7UPG - chains F and J of the 10 polymer chains in the assembly; structure by electron microscopy, 3.80 A resolution.

== Chain F (and J) ==
Name: Isoform Tau-F of Microtubule-associated protein tau
From: Homo sapiens
Notes: chain J of this document is another copy of the same molecule, construct and numbering; everything in this record applies to it too
UniProtKB: P10636-8 (TAU_HUMAN); numbering as in UniProt (aligned over 1-441)
Chain sequence (441 residues; each row starts with the number of its first residue):
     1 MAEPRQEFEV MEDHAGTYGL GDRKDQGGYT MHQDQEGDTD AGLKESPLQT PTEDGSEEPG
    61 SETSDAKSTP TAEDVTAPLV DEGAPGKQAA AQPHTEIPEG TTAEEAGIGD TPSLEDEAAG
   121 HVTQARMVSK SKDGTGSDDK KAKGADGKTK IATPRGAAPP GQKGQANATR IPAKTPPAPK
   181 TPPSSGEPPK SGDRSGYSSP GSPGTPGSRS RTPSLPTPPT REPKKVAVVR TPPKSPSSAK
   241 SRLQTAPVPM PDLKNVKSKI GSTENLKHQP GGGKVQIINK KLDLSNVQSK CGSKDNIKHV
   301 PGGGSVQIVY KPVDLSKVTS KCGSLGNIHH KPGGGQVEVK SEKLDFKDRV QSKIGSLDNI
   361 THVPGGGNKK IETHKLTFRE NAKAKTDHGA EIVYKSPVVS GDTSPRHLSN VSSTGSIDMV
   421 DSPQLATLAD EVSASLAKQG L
Unresolved in the structure: 1-304, 380-441
What the authors report for this chain:
  - binding site for (-)-Epigallocatechin-3-gallate: Asn327, His329, Glu338, Lys340

== How chain F and chain J interact ==
Pairs across the interface (155):
  Ser305(F) - Ser305(J)  hydrogen bond (backbone-backbone)
  Ser305(F) - Val306(J)  hydrogen bond (backbone-backbone)
  Ser305(F) - Gln307(J)
  Val306(F) - Val306(J)
  Val306(F) - Phe378(J)  hydrophobic
  Gln307(F) - Val306(J)  hydrogen bond (backbone-backbone)
  Gln307(F) - Gln307(J)  hydrogen bond
  Gln307(F) - Ile308(J)  hydrogen bond (backbone-backbone)
  Ile308(F) - Ile308(J)
  Val309(F) - Ile308(J)  hydrogen bond (backbone-backbone)
  Val309(F) - Val309(J)
  Val309(F) - Tyr310(J)  hydrogen bond (backbone-backbone)
  Tyr310(F) - Tyr310(J)
  Tyr310(F) - His374(J)
  Lys311(F) - Tyr310(J)  hydrogen bond (backbone-backbone)
  Lys311(F) - Lys311(J)
  Lys311(F) - Pro312(J)
  Pro312(F) - Pro312(J)
  Val313(F) - Pro312(J)  hydrogen bond (backbone-backbone)
  Val313(F) - Val313(J)
  Val313(F) - Asp314(J)  hydrogen bond (backbone-backbone)
  Asp314(F) - Asp314(J)
  Leu315(F) - Asp314(J)  hydrogen bond (backbone-backbone)
  Leu315(F) - Leu315(J)
  Leu315(F) - Ser316(J)  hydrogen bond (backbone-backbone)
  Ser316(F) - Ser316(J)
  Lys317(F) - Ser316(J)  hydrogen bond (backbone-backbone)
  Lys317(F) - Val318(J)
  Lys317(F) - Thr319(J)  hydrogen bond (backbone-side chain)
  Val318(F) - Val318(J)
  Val318(F) - Asn368(J)
  Thr319(F) - Val318(J)  hydrogen bond (backbone-backbone)
  Thr319(F) - Thr319(J)
  Thr319(F) - Ser320(J)  hydrogen bond (backbone-backbone)
  Ser320(F) - Ser320(J)
  Lys321(F) - Ser320(J)  hydrogen bond (backbone-backbone)
  Lys321(F) - Lys321(J)
  Lys321(F) - Cys322(J)  hydrogen bond (backbone-backbone)
  Cys322(F) - Cys322(J)
  Cys322(F) - Leu325(J)  hydrophobic
  Cys322(F) - Gly365(J)
  Gly323(F) - Cys322(J)  hydrogen bond (backbone-backbone)
  Gly323(F) - Gly323(J)  hydrogen bond (backbone-backbone)
  Ser324(F) - Ser324(J)  hydrogen bond (backbone-side chain)
  Ser324(F) - Leu325(J)  hydrogen bond (backbone-backbone)
  Leu325(F) - Leu325(J)
  Leu325(F) - Gly326(J)
  Gly326(F) - Gly326(J)
  Asn327(F) - Gly326(J)  hydrogen bond (backbone-backbone)
  Asn327(F) - Asn327(J)  hydrogen bond
  Asn327(F) - Ile328(J)  hydrogen bond (backbone-backbone)
  Ile328(F) - Ile328(J)
  His329(F) - Ile328(J)  hydrogen bond (backbone-backbone)
  His329(F) - His329(J)
  His329(F) - His330(J)  hydrogen bond (backbone-backbone)
  His330(F) - His330(J)  hydrogen bond
  His330(F) - Thr361(J)  hydrogen bond
  Lys331(F) - His330(J)  hydrogen bond (backbone-backbone)
  Lys331(F) - Lys331(J)
  Lys331(F) - Pro332(J)
  Pro332(F) - Pro332(J)
  Pro332(F) - Asn359(J)
  Gly333(F) - Pro332(J)  hydrogen bond (backbone-backbone)
  Gly334(F) - Gly334(J)
  Gly335(F) - Gly335(J)
  Gln336(F) - Gly335(J)  hydrogen bond (backbone-backbone)
  Gln336(F) - Gln336(J)  hydrogen bond
  Gln336(F) - Val337(J)  hydrogen bond (backbone-backbone)
  Val337(F) - Val337(J)
  Val337(F) - Gly355(J)
  Val337(F) - Leu357(J)  hydrophobic
  Glu338(F) - Val337(J)  hydrogen bond (backbone-backbone)
  Glu338(F) - Glu338(J)
  Glu338(F) - Val339(J)  hydrogen bond (backbone-backbone)
  Val339(F) - Val339(J)
  Lys340(F) - Val339(J)  hydrogen bond (backbone-backbone)
  Lys340(F) - Lys340(J)
  Lys340(F) - Ser341(J)  hydrogen bond (backbone-backbone)
  Ser341(F) - Ser341(J)
  Glu342(F) - Glu342(J)  hydrogen bond (backbone-backbone)
  Lys343(F) - Glu342(J)  hydrogen bond (backbone-backbone)
  Lys343(F) - Lys343(J)
  Lys343(F) - Leu344(J)  hydrogen bond (backbone-backbone)
  Leu344(F) - Leu344(J)
  Asp345(F) - Leu344(J)  hydrogen bond (backbone-backbone)
  Asp345(F) - Asp345(J)
  Asp345(F) - Phe346(J)  hydrogen bond (backbone-backbone)
  Phe346(F) - Phe346(J)
  Lys347(F) - Phe346(J)  hydrogen bond (backbone-backbone)
  Lys347(F) - Lys347(J)
  Asp348(F) - Lys347(J)  hydrogen bond (backbone-backbone)
  Asp348(F) - Asp348(J)
  Arg349(F) - Asp348(J)  hydrogen bond (backbone-backbone)
  Arg349(F) - Arg349(J)
  Arg349(F) - Val350(J)  hydrogen bond (backbone-backbone)
  Val350(F) - Phe346(J)  hydrophobic
  Val350(F) - Val350(J)
  Gln351(F) - Val350(J)  hydrogen bond (backbone-backbone)
  Gln351(F) - Gln351(J)  hydrogen bond
  Gln351(F) - Ser352(J)  hydrogen bond (backbone-backbone)
  Ser352(F) - Ser352(J)
  Lys353(F) - Ser352(J)  hydrogen bond (backbone-backbone)
  Lys353(F) - Lys353(J)
  Lys353(F) - Ile354(J)  hydrogen bond (backbone-backbone)
  Ile354(F) - Ile354(J)
  Gly355(F) - Ile354(J)  hydrogen bond (backbone-backbone)
  Gly355(F) - Gly355(J)
  Ser356(F) - Ser356(J)
  Ser356(F) - Leu357(J)  hydrogen bond (backbone-backbone)
  Leu357(F) - Leu357(J)
  Asp358(F) - Leu357(J)  hydrogen bond (backbone-backbone)
  Asp358(F) - Asp358(J)
  Asp358(F) - Asn359(J)  hydrogen bond (backbone-backbone)
  Asn359(F) - Asn359(J)  hydrogen bond
  Ile360(F) - Asn359(J)  hydrogen bond (backbone-backbone)
  Ile360(F) - Ile360(J)
  Ile360(F) - Thr361(J)  hydrogen bond (backbone-backbone)
  Thr361(F) - Thr361(J)
  His362(F) - Thr361(J)  hydrogen bond (backbone-backbone)
  His362(F) - His362(J)  hydrogen bond (backbone-side chain)
  His362(F) - Val363(J)  hydrogen bond (backbone-backbone)
  Val363(F) - Val363(J)
  Pro364(F) - Val363(J)
  Pro364(F) - Pro364(J)
  Pro364(F) - Gly365(J)  hydrogen bond (backbone-backbone)
  Gly365(F) - Gly365(J)
  Gly366(F) - Gly366(J)
  Gly367(F) - Pro364(J)
  Gly367(F) - Gly366(J)  hydrogen bond (backbone-backbone)
  Gly367(F) - Gly367(J)
  Gly367(F) - Asn368(J)  hydrogen bond (backbone-backbone)
  Asn368(F) - Asn368(J)  hydrogen bond
  Lys369(F) - Asn368(J)  hydrogen bond (backbone-backbone)
  Lys369(F) - Lys369(J)
  Lys369(F) - Lys370(J)  hydrogen bond (backbone-backbone)
  Lys370(F) - Lys370(J)
  Lys370(F) - Glu372(J)  salt bridge
  Ile371(F) - Lys370(J)  hydrogen bond (backbone-backbone)
  Ile371(F) - Ile371(J)
  Ile371(F) - Glu372(J)  hydrogen bond (backbone-backbone)
  Glu372(F) - Glu372(J)
  Thr373(F) - Glu372(J)  hydrogen bond (backbone-backbone)
  Thr373(F) - Thr373(J)
  Thr373(F) - His374(J)  hydrogen bond (backbone-backbone)
  His374(F) - His374(J)  hydrogen bond
  Lys375(F) - His374(J)  hydrogen bond (backbone-backbone)
  Lys375(F) - Lys375(J)
  Lys375(F) - Leu376(J)  hydrogen bond (backbone-backbone)
  Leu376(F) - Leu376(J)
  Thr377(F) - Leu376(J)  hydrogen bond (backbone-backbone)
  Thr377(F) - Thr377(J)
  Thr377(F) - Phe378(J)  hydrogen bond (backbone-backbone)
  Phe378(F) - Phe378(J)  hydrophobic
  Arg379(F) - Phe378(J)  hydrogen bond (backbone-backbone)
  Arg379(F) - Arg379(J)
Interface residues without a listed pair, chain J (74 interface residues in all): Lys317

== In short ==
Chain F and chain J form an interface of 75 and 74 residues respectively, with 78 hydrogen bonds and 1 salt
bridge. Polar contacts include Lys370(F)-Glu372(J), Gln307(F)-Gln307(J) and Lys317(F)-Thr319(J). The paper
reports a binding site for (-)-Epigallocatechin-3-gallate at Asn327(F), His329(F) and Glu338(F) among others.
Chain F and chain J are both Isoform Tau-F of Microtubule-associated protein tau (Homo sapiens); the
structure, Tau Paired Helical Filament from Alzheimer's Disease incubated with EGCG for 3 hours, was
determined by electron microscopy together with 7UPE and 7UPF from the same study.
